PDB entry 5STL | X-ray diffraction, 1.51 A resolution | chains A and B

[Chain A]
Protein: Pre-mRNA-splicing factor 8
From: Saccharomyces cerevisiae S288C
UniProt: P33334 (PRP8_YEAST); numbering as in UniProt (aligned over 1836-2090)
Chain sequence (258 residues; each row starts with the number of its first residue):
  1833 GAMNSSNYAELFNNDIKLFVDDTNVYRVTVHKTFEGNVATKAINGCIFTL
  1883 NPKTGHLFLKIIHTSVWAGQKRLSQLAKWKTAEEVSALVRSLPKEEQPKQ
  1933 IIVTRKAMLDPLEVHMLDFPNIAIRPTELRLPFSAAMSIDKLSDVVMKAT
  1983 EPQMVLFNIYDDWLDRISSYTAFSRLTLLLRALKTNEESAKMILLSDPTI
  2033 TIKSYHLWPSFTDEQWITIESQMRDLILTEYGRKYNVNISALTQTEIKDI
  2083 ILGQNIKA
Not modelled in the structure: 2070-2090
Differences from the reference sequence: expression tag (1833-1835)
UniProt features mapped onto this chain:
  - mutagenesis: Asp1853 (D1853A: Alters protein folding. Severely impaired growth. Strongly reduced growth at 35 degrees Celsius; when associated with A-1854; D1853N: Reduced growth at 30 degrees Celsius ...), Asp1854 (D1854A: Reduced growth at 30 degrees Celsius. Strongly reduced growth at 16 degrees Celsius. Strongly reduced growth at 35 degrees Celsius; when associated with A-1853 ...), Thr1855 (T1855A: Reduced growth at 30 degrees Celsius. Strongly reduced growth at 16 degrees Celsius), Thr1936 (T1936A: Reduced growth at 30 degrees Celsius. Strongly reduced growth at 16 degrees Celsius), Arg1937 (R1937K: Severely impaired growth. Reduced growth at 30 degrees Celsius. Strongly reduced growth at 16 degrees Celsius)

[Chain B]
Protein: A1 cistron-splicing factor AAR2
From: Saccharomyces cerevisiae S288C
UniProt: P32357 (AAR2_YEAST); aligned to UniProt positions 1-317 over residues 1-317
Chain sequence (308 residues; row label = number of the first residue in the row; note: 13 numbers in that range are skipped by the numbering (no residue carries them; nothing is unmodelled there); numbers below 1 keep their minus sign (Gly-3 is residue -3)):
    -3 GAMAMNTVPFTSAPIEVTIGIDQYSFNVKENQPFHGIKDIPIGHVHVIHF
    47 QHADNSSMRYGYWFDCRMGNFYIQYDPKDGLYKMMEERDGAKFENIVHNF
    97 KERQMMVSYPKIDEDDTWYNLTEFVQMDKIRKIVRKDENQFSYVDSSMTT
   147 VQENEL
   166 SSSSSDPAHSLNYTVINFKSREAIRPGHEMEDFLDKSYYLNTVMLQGIFK
   216 NSSNYFGELQFAFLNAMFFGNYGSSLQWHAMIELICSSATVPKHMLDKLD
   266 EILYYQIKTLPEQYSDILLNERVWNICLYSSFQKNSLHNTEKIMENKYPE
   316 LL
Not modelled in the structure: -3 to 0, 166-169
Differences from the reference sequence: expression tag (-3 to 0); conflict Ser166 (Leu153 in P32357), Ser167 (Lys154 in P32357), Ser170 (Asp in P32357)
UniProt features mapped onto this chain:
  - region: Leu261 to Ile282 (Leucine-zipper)
  - modified residue: Ser253 (Phosphoserine), Thr274 (Phosphothreonine)
Ligand contacts:
  - W9E (N-hydroxy-4-(trifluoromethyl)benzene-1-carboximidamide), molecule 1: Pro5, Thr7, Tyr68, Gln70, Glu83, Lys88, Phe89, Ile92, Phe96
  - W9E, molecule 2: Phe120, Val121, Gln122, Lys125, Ile126, Ile129, Thr179, Phe214, Asn219, Gly222, Glu223, Phe226

[Interface between chain A and chain B]
Contacting residue pairs (17; chain A residue first):
  Gln1907(A) - Met195(B)
  Gln1907(A) - Leu199(B)
  Leu1908(A) - Met195(B)  hydrophobic
  Trp1911(A) - Glu194(B)
  Trp1911(A) - Met195(B)  hydrophobic
  Trp1911(A) - Phe198(B)  hydrophobic
  Asp1942(A) - Lys184(B)  salt bridge
  Asp1942(A) - Phe198(B)
  Glu1945(A) - Lys184(B)  salt bridge
  Val1946(A) - Ile189(B)  hydrophobic
  Val1946(A) - Glu194(B)
  Val1946(A) - Phe198(B)  hydrophobic
  His1947(A) - Glu194(B)
  Leu1949(A) - Lys184(B)
  Leu1949(A) - Ser185(B)
  Leu1949(A) - Arg186(B)
  Asp1950(A) - Arg186(B)  salt bridge

[Overview]
9 residues of chain A face 8 of chain B across their interface, with 3 salt bridges. Polar pairs include
Asp1942(A)-Lys184(B), Glu1945(A)-Lys184(B) and Asp1950(A)-Arg186(B). Ligands of chain B: compound W9E. From
UniProt: 5 mutagenesis sites on chain A.
Chain A is Pre-mRNA-splicing factor 8 and chain B is A1 cistron-splicing factor AAR2, both from Saccharomyces
cerevisiae S288C; the structure, PanDDA analysis group deposition -- Aar2/RNaseH in complex with fragment
P03A02 from the F2X-Universal Library, was determined by X-ray diffraction, deposited together with 5ST0,
5ST1, 5ST2, 5ST3, 5ST4, 5ST5 and 248 further entries.
